Entry 8RH6 (X-ray diffraction, 3.32 A resolution); this record covers chains A and E of the 9 polymer chains in the assembly.

# Chain A (and E)
Protein: HLA class I histocompatibility antigen
From: Homo sapiens
Notes: chain E of this document is another copy of the same molecule, construct and numbering; everything in this record applies to it too
UniProt: Q5S3G3 (Q5S3G3_HUMAN); residues -23 to 341 here correspond to UniProt positions 1-365 (UniProt number = residue number + 24)
Chain sequence (365 residues; numbered -23 to 341; the number before each row is that of its first residue; numbers below 1 keep their minus sign (Met-23 is residue -23)):
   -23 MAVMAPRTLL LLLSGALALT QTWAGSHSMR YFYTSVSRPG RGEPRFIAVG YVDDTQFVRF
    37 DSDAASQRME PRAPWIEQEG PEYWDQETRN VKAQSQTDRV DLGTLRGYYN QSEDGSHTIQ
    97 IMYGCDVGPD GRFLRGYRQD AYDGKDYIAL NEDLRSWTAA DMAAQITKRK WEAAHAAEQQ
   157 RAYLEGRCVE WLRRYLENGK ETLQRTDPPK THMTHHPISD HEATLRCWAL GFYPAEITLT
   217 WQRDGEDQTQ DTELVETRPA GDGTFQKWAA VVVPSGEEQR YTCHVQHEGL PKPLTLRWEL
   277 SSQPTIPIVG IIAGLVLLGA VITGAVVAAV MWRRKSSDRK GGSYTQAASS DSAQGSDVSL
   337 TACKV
Disordered / not traced: -23 to 0, 276-341
Disulfide bonds: Cys101-Cys164, Cys203-Cys259

# How chain A and chain E interact
Contacting residue pairs (10):
  Glu19(A) - Lys186(E)  salt bridge
  Gln43(A) - Arg181(E)
  Gln43(A) - Asp183(E)  hydrogen bond
  Gln43(A) - Asp238(E)
  Gln43(A) - Thr240(E)
  Arg44(A) - Glu177(E)  salt bridge
  Arg44(A) - Thr178(E)
  Arg44(A) - Arg181(E)
  Pro57(A) - Glu177(E)
  Asp61(A) - Glu177(E)

# In short
Chain A and chain E form an interface of 5 and 7 residues respectively, with 1 hydrogen bond and 2 salt
bridges. Polar pairs include Glu19(A)-Lys186(E), Arg44(A)-Glu177(E) and Gln43(A)-Asp183(E).
Chain A and chain E are both HLA class I histocompatibility antigen (Homo sapiens); the structure, Crystal
structure of HLA-A*11:01 in complex with SVLNDILSRL, an 10-mer epitope from SARS-CoV-2 Spike (S975-984), was
determined by X-ray diffraction (same publication as 7SIS, 8RBU, 8RBV, 8RCV, 8REF and 8RHQ).
